PDB entry 5ZG5 | X-ray diffraction, 1.60 A resolution | chains A and B

Chain A (and B):
Molecule: Triosephosphate isomerase
Source organism: Opisthorchis viverrini
Notes: EC 5.3.1.1; chain B of this document is another copy of the same molecule, construct and numbering; everything in this record applies to it too
UniProtKB: A0A074Z863 (A0A074Z863_9TREM); residue numbers follow UniProt; this construct covers 1-252
Chain sequence (272 residues; numbered -19 to 252; the number before each row is that of its first residue; numbers below 1 keep their minus sign (Met-19 is residue -19)):
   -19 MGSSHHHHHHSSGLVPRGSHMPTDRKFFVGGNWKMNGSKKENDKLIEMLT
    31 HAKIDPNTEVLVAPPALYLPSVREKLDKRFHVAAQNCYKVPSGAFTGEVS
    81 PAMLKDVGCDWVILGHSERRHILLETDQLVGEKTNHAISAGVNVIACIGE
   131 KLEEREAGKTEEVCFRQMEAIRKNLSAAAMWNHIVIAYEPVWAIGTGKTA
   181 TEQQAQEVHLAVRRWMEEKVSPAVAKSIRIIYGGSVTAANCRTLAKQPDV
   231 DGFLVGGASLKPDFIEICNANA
Disordered / not traced: -19 to 4
Sequence notes: expression tag (-19 to 0); conflict Ala46 (Ser in A0A074Z863), Leu104 (Met in A0A074Z863), Arg194 (Lys in A0A074Z863), Lys206 (Asn in A0A074Z863); engineered mutation Ala157 (Ser in A0A074Z863), Ala159 (Asp in A0A074Z863)
Reported in the primary citation:
  - mutagenesis - N115A (Tm change 0.63 degC): increased stability

Interface between chain A and chain B:
Residue-residue contacts (80):
  Asn12(A) - Thr76(B)  hydrogen bond
  Lys14(A) - Gly73(B)
  Lys14(A) - Ala74(B)
  Lys14(A) - Thr76(B)
  Met15(A) - Tyr68(B)  hydrophobic
  Met15(A) - Val70(B)
  Met15(A) - Ser72(B)
  Met15(A) - Gly73(B)  hydrogen bond (backbone-backbone)
  Met15(A) - Phe75(B)
  Met15(A) - Glu78(B)
  Met15(A) - Val79(B)
  Met15(A) - Ser80(B)
  Met15(A) - Met83(B)
  Asn16(A) - Ser72(B)
  Asn16(A) - Gly73(B)
  Asn16(A) - Met83(B)
  Gly17(A) - Met83(B)
  Ser18(A) - Asp86(B)
  Lys19(A) - Asp86(B)  hydrogen bond (backbone-side chain)
  Lys20(A) - Asp86(B)  salt bridge
  Pro45(A) - Met83(B)  hydrophobic
  Ala46(A) - Leu47(B)
  Leu47(A) - Ala46(B)
  Leu47(A) - Leu49(B)  hydrophobic
  Leu47(A) - Pro50(B)
  Leu47(A) - Met83(B)
  Leu47(A) - Leu84(B)  hydrophobic
  Tyr48(A) - Met83(B)
  Tyr48(A) - Asp86(B)  hydrogen bond
  Tyr48(A) - Val87(B)  hydrophobic
  Leu49(A) - Leu47(B)  hydrophobic
  Pro50(A) - Leu47(B)
  Gln65(A) - Thr76(B)
  Gln65(A) - Gly77(B)  hydrogen bond (side chain-backbone)
  Tyr68(A) - Met15(B)  hydrophobic
  Tyr68(A) - Ile102(B)
  Val70(A) - Met15(B)
  Ser72(A) - Met15(B)
  Ser72(A) - Asn16(B)
  Gly73(A) - Lys14(B)
  Gly73(A) - Met15(B)  hydrogen bond (backbone-backbone)
  Gly73(A) - Asn16(B)
  Ala74(A) - Lys14(B)
  Ala74(A) - Glu98(B)
  Phe75(A) - Met15(B)
  Phe75(A) - Glu98(B)  hydrogen bond (backbone-side chain)
  Thr76(A) - Asn12(B)  hydrogen bond
  Thr76(A) - Lys14(B)
  Thr76(A) - Gln65(B)
  Thr76(A) - His96(B)  hydrogen bond
  Thr76(A) - Glu98(B)  hydrogen bond
  Thr76(A) - Arg99(B)  hydrogen bond (backbone-side chain)
  Gly77(A) - Gln65(B)  hydrogen bond (backbone-side chain)
  Gly77(A) - Arg99(B)
  Glu78(A) - Met15(B)
  Glu78(A) - Arg99(B)  salt bridge
  Glu78(A) - Leu103(B)
  Val79(A) - Met15(B)
  Ser80(A) - Met15(B)
  Met83(A) - Met15(B)
  Met83(A) - Asn16(B)
  Met83(A) - Gly17(B)
  Met83(A) - Pro45(B)  hydrophobic
  Met83(A) - Leu47(B)
  Met83(A) - Tyr48(B)
  Leu84(A) - Leu47(B)
  Asp86(A) - Ser18(B)
  Asp86(A) - Lys19(B)  hydrogen bond (side chain-backbone)
  Asp86(A) - Tyr48(B)  hydrogen bond
  Val87(A) - Leu47(B)  hydrophobic
  Val87(A) - Tyr48(B)  hydrophobic
  His96(A) - Thr76(B)  hydrogen bond
  Glu98(A) - Ala74(B)
  Glu98(A) - Phe75(B)  hydrogen bond (side chain-backbone)
  Glu98(A) - Thr76(B)  hydrogen bond
  Arg99(A) - Thr76(B)  hydrogen bond (side chain-backbone)
  Arg99(A) - Gly77(B)
  Arg99(A) - Glu78(B)  salt bridge
  Ile102(A) - Tyr68(B)
  Leu103(A) - Glu78(B)
Other interface residues (no listed pair), chain A (38 interface residues in all): Asn66, Pro71, Leu104
Other interface residues (no listed pair), chain B (37 interface residues in all): Asn66, Pro71, Leu104

Summary:
The interface between chain A and chain B involves 38 residues on one side and 37 on the other; the contacts
include 18 hydrogen bonds and 3 salt bridges. Among the polar pairs are Lys20(A)-Asp86(B), Glu78(A)-Arg99(B)
and Asn12(A)-Thr76(B). The paper reports that N115A of chain A increases stability.
Both chains are Triosephosphate isomerase (Opisthorchis viverrini). Entry 5ZG5 (Crystal Structure of
Triosephosphate isomerase SADsubAAA mutant from Opisthorchis viverrini) was determined by X-ray diffraction
(same publication as 5ZFX, 5ZG4 and 5ZGA).
